2IY2 - chains A and B; structure by X-ray diffraction, 1.90 A resolution.

== Chain A (and B) ==
Name: Thiol disulfide interchange protein dsbg
From: Escherichia coli
Notes: chain B of this document is another copy of the same molecule, construct and numbering; everything in this record applies to it too
UniProt: P77202 (DSBG_ECOLI); residues 2-72 here correspond to UniProt positions 19-89 (UniProt number = residue number + 17)
Amino-acid sequence (72 residues; each row starts with the number of its first residue):
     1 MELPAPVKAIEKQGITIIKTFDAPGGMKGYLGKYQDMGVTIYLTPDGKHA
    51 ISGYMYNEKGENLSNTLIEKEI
Not modelled in the structure: 1-2, 72 (chain B: 1-2, 35-36, 72)
Ion coordination: Cd2+ site 1: D22, D46; Cd2+ site 2 near H49 (its only coordinating residue here)

== How chain A and chain B interact ==
Residue-residue contacts (52; chain A residue first):
  A5(A) - E58(B)
  P6(A) - N57(B)
  P6(A) - E58(B)
  A9(A) - K59(B)
  A9(A) - G60(B)
  I10(A) - Y56(B)  hydrophobic
  Q13(A) - G60(B)  hydrogen bond (side chain-backbone)
  P24(A) - H49(B)
  G25(A) - T44(B)
  G25(A) - D46(B)
  G25(A) - H49(B)
  M27(A) - M27(B)  hydrophobic
  M27(A) - T44(B)
  M27(A) - I51(B)  hydrophobic
  Y42(A) - I51(B)  hydrophobic
  T44(A) - G25(B)
  T44(A) - M27(B)
  P45(A) - G25(B)
  D46(A) - G25(B)
  K48(A) - N57(B)
  K48(A) - E58(B)  hydrogen bond (backbone-backbone)
  H49(A) - P24(B)
  H49(A) - G25(B)
  H49(A) - Y56(B)
  H49(A) - N57(B)
  A50(A) - Y54(B)
  A50(A) - M55(B)
  A50(A) - Y56(B)  hydrogen bond (backbone-backbone)
  I51(A) - M27(B)  hydrophobic
  I51(A) - Y42(B)  hydrophobic
  I51(A) - I51(B)  hydrophobic
  I51(A) - Y54(B)
  I51(A) - M55(B)  hydrophobic
  S52(A) - G53(B)
  S52(A) - Y54(B)  hydrogen bond (backbone-backbone)
  G53(A) - S52(B)
  Y54(A) - A50(B)
  Y54(A) - I51(B)
  Y54(A) - S52(B)  hydrogen bond (backbone-backbone)
  M55(A) - A50(B)
  M55(A) - I51(B)  hydrophobic
  Y56(A) - P6(B)
  Y56(A) - I10(B)  hydrophobic
  Y56(A) - Q13(B)  hydrogen bond
  Y56(A) - H49(B)
  Y56(A) - A50(B)  hydrogen bond (backbone-backbone)
  N57(A) - P6(B)
  N57(A) - K48(B)
  N57(A) - H49(B)
  E58(A) - A5(B)
  E58(A) - K48(B)  hydrogen bond (backbone-backbone)
  G60(A) - A9(B)
Other interface residues (no listed pair), chain B (26 interface residues in all): P45, L63

== Summary ==
24 residues of chain A face 26 of chain B across their interface, with 8 hydrogen bonds. Among the polar pairs
are Q13(A)-G60(B), Y56(A)-Q13(B) and K48(A)-E58(B). D22(A) and D46(A) coordinate Cd2+ site 1.
Chain A and chain B are both Thiol disulfide interchange protein dsbg (Escherichia coli); the structure,
Crystal structure of the N-terminal dimer domain of E.coli DsbG, was determined by X-ray diffraction (same
publication as 2IYJ).
